PDB entry 7K7G | electron microscopy, 4.20 A resolution (low resolution: residue-level contacts below are approximate; hydrogen-bond / salt-bridge calls are withheld) | chains I and M of the 11 polymer chains in the assembly

== Chain I ==
Molecule: 147-nt DNA strand
Organism: Saccharomyces cerevisiae
Sequence (147 nucleotides; numbered 0 to 146; the number before each row is that of its first residue; numbering starts at 0):
     0 ATCGAGAATC CCGGTGCCGA GGCCGCTCAA TTGGTCGTAG ACAGCTCTAG CACCGCTTAA
    60 ACGCACGTAC GCGCTGTCCC CCGCGTTTTA ATATTAGTGT ATTTGATTTC CGAAAGTTAA
   120 AAAAGAAATA GTAAGAAATC ATCCGAT
Disordered / not traced: 0-13, 137-146

== Chain M ==
Protein: Centromere DNA-binding protein complex CBF3 subunit B
Organism: Saccharomyces cerevisiae (strain ATCC 204508 / S288c)
Reference sequence: P40969 (CBF3B_YEAST); residues 1-48 here = UniProt positions 1-48
Chain sequence (48 residues; each row starts with the number of its first residue):
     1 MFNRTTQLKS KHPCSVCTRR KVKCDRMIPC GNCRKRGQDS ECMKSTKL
Disordered / not traced: 1-5
Ion coordination: Zn2+ site 1: Cys-17, Cys-24, Cys-30; Zn2+ site 2: Cys-33, Cys-42
UniProt features mapped onto this chain:
  - DNA-binding region: Cys-14 to Cys-42 (Zn(2)-C6 fungal-type)

== How chain I and chain M interact ==
Pairs across the interface (10; chain I residue first):
  DT108(I) / Lys-11(M)
  DT108(I) / His-12(M)
  DT108(I) / Pro-13(M)
  DC109(I) / Lys-21(M)
  DC109(I) / Val-22(M)
  DC109(I) / Lys-23(M)
  DC109(I) / Cys-24(M)
  DC110(I) / Lys-21(M)
  DC110(I) / Val-22(M)
  DC110(I) / Lys-23(M)
Other interface residues (no listed pair), chain I (4 interface residues in all): DT107

== Overview ==
4 residues of chain I face 7 of chain M across their interface. The Zn2+ site 1 is built by Cys-17(M),
Cys-24(M) and Cys-30(M). Cys-33(M) and Cys-42(M) form the Zn2+ site 2.
Chain I is a 147-nt DNA strand (Saccharomyces cerevisiae) and chain M is Centromere DNA-binding protein
complex CBF3 subunit B (Saccharomyces cerevisiae (strain ATCC 204508 / S288c)); the structure, nucleosome and
Gal4 complex, was determined by electron microscopy (same publication as 7K78 and 7K79).
